Entry 5CGH (X-ray diffraction, 2.50 A resolution); this record covers chains O and U of the 30 polymer chains in the assembly.

Chain O:
Protein: Proteasome subunit alpha type-2
From: Saccharomyces cerevisiae S288C
Notes: EC 3.4.25.1
Reference sequence: P23639 (PSA2_YEAST); numbering as in UniProt (aligned over 1-250)
Chain sequence (250 residues; row label = number of the first residue in the row):
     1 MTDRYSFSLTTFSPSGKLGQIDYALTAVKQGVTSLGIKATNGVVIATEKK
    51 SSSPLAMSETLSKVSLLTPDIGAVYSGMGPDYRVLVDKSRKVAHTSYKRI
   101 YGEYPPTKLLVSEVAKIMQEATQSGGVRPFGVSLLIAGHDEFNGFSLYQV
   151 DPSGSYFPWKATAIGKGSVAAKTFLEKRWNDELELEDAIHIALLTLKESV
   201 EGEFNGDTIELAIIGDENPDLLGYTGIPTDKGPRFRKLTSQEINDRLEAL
UniProt features mapped onto this chain:
  - cross-link: Lys108 (Glycyl lysine isopeptide (Lys-Gly) (interchain with G-Cter in ubiquitin))

Chain U:
Protein: Proteasome subunit alpha type-1
From: Saccharomyces cerevisiae S288C
Notes: EC 3.4.25.1
Reference sequence: P21243 (PSA1_YEAST); residues -8 to 243 here correspond to UniProt positions 1-252 (UniProt number = residue number + 9)
Chain sequence (252 residues; row label = number of the first residue in the row; numbers below 1 keep their minus sign (Met-8 is residue -8)):
    -8 MSGAAAASAAGYDRHITIFSPEGRLYQVEYAFKATNQTNINSLAVRGKDC
    42 TVVISQKKVPDKLLDPTTVSYIFCISRTIGMVVNGPIPDARNAALRAKAE
    92 AAEFRYKYGYDMPCDVLAKRMANLSQIYTQRAYMRPLGVILTFVSVDEEL
   142 GPSIYKTDPAGYYVGYKATATGPKQQEITTNLENHFKKSKIDHINEESWE
   192 KVVEFAITHMIDALGTEFSKNDLEVGVATKDKFFTLSAENIEERLVAIAE
   242 QD
Disordered / not traced: -8 to 1, 243

Chain O / chain U interface:
Contacting residue pairs - 65 pairs, chain O then chain U:
  Asp3(O) with Tyr124(U)
  Tyr5(O) with Ile7(U); Ala123(U), hydrophobic; Tyr124(U), hydrophobic
  Leu9(O) with Ile9(U), hydrophobic; Ala123(U), hydrophobic
  Gln20(O) with Ile9(U); Phe10(U), hydrogen bond (side chain-backbone)
  Tyr23(O) with Phe10(U), hydrophobic; Ser11(U); Pro12(U); Gly14(U)
  Ala24(O) with Phe10(U), hydrophobic
  Thr26(O) with Glu13(U)
  Ala27(O) with Gly14(U)
  Ser52(O) with Tyr153(U), hydrogen bond
  Ser53(O) with Thr170(U)
  Pro54(O) with Lys158(U); Glu174(U)
  Leu55(O) with Tyr157(U); Lys158(U), hydrogen bond (backbone-backbone); Ala159(U); Thr170(U); Leu173(U), hydrophobic; Phe177(U), hydrophobic
  Ala56(O) with Gly156(U); Tyr157(U), hydrophobic
  Met57(O) with Arg37(U); Val155(U); Gly156(U), hydrogen bond (backbone-backbone); Tyr157(U); Lys158(U)
  Thr60(O) with Tyr146(U); Val155(U); Gly156(U), hydrogen bond (side chain-backbone)
  Leu61(O) with Tyr153(U), hydrophobic; Val155(U), hydrophobic
  Met78(O) with Phe10(U), hydrophobic; Leu16(U), hydrophobic
  Pro80(O) with Gln117(U); Ala151(U); Gly152(U); Tyr153(U)
  Asp81(O) with Gln117(U)
  Arg83(O) with Ala113(U), hydrogen bond (side chain-backbone); Asn114(U), hydrogen bond; Gly152(U), hydrogen bond (side chain-backbone); Tyr154(U)
  Val84(O) with Asn114(U); Gln117(U)
  Asp87(O) with Lys110(U), salt bridge; Asn114(U), hydrogen bond
  Gly126(O) with Gln121(U); Arg122(U); Ala123(U), hydrogen bond (backbone-backbone)
  Val127(O) with Gln121(U); Arg122(U)
  Arg128(O) with Thr8(U); Phe10(U); Leu16(U); Thr120(U), hydrogen bond (side chain-backbone); Gln121(U), hydrogen bond (backbone-backbone)
  Pro129(O) with Phe10(U)
  Phe130(O) with Gln121(U)
  Gly131(O) with Phe10(U)
Interface residues without a listed pair, chain O (30 interface residues in all): Thr2, Ala121
Interface residues without a listed pair, chain U (34 interface residues in all): Thr160

In short:
Chain O and chain U form an interface of 30 and 34 residues respectively, with 12 hydrogen bonds and 1 salt
bridge. Among the polar pairs are Asp87(O)-Lys110(U), Gln20(O)-Phe10(U) and Ser52(O)-Tyr153(U).
Chain O is Proteasome subunit alpha type-2 and chain U is Proteasome subunit alpha type-1, both from
Saccharomyces cerevisiae S288C; the structure, Yeast 20S proteasome beta5-G48C mutant in complex with
alpha-chloroacetamide 5, was determined by X-ray diffraction together with 5CGF, 5CGG and 5CGI from the same
study.
